Entry 9ISN (electron microscopy, 2.97 A resolution); this record covers chains D and G of the 7 polymer chains in the assembly.

Chain D:
Molecule: DNA-directed RNA polymerase subunit beta'
Source organism: Streptomyces coelicolor A3(2)
Notes: EC 2.7.7.6
UniProtKB: Q8CJT1 (RPOC_STRCO); numbering as in UniProt (aligned over 1-1299)
Amino-acid sequence (1299 residues; row label = number of the first residue in the row):
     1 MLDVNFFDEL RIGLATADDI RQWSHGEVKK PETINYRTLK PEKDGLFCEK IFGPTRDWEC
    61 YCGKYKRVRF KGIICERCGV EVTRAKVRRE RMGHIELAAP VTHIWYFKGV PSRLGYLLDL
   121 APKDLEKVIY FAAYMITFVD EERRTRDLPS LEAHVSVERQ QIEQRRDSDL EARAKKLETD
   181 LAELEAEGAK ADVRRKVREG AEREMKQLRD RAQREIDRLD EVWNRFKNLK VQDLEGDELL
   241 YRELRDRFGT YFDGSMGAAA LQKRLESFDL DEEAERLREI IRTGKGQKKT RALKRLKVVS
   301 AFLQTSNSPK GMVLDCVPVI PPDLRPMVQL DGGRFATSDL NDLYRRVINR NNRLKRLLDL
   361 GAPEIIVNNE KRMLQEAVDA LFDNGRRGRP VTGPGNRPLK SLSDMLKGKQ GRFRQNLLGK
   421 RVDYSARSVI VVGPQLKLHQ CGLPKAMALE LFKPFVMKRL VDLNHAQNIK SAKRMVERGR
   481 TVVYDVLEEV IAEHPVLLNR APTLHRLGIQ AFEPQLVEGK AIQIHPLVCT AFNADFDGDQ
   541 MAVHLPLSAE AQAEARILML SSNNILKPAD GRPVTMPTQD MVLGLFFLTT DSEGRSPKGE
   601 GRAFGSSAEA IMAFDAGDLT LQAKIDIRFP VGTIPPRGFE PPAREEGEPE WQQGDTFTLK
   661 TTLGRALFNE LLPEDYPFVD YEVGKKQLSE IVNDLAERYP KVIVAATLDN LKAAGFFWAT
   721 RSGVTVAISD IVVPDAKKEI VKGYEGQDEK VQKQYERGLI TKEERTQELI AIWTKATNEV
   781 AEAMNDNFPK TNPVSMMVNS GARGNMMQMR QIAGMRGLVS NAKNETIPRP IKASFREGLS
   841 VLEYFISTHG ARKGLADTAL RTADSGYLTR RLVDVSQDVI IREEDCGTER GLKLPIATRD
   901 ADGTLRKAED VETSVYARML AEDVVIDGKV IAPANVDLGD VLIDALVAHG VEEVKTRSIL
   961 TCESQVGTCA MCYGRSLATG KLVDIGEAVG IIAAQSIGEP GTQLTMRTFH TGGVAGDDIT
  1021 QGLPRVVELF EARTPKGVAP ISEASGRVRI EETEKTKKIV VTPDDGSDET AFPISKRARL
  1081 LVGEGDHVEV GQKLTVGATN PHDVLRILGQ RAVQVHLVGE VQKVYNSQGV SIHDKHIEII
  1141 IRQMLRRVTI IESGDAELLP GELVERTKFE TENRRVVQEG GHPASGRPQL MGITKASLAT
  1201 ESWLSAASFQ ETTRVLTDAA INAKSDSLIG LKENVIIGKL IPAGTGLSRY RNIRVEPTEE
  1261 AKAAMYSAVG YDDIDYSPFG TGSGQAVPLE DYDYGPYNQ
Disordered / not traced: 1-6, 1253-1299
Swiss-Prot annotation at these positions:
  - binding site (Zn(2+)): Cys60, Cys62, Cys75, Cys78, Cys886, Cys962, Cys969, Cys972
  - binding site (Mg(2+)): Asp535, Asp537, Asp539
Bound ions: Zn2+ site 1: Cys60, Cys62, Cys75, Cys78; Mg2+: Asp535, Asp539; Zn2+ site 2: Cys886, Cys962, Cys969, Cys972

Chain G:
Molecule: 56-nt DNA strand
Source organism: Streptomyces coelicolor A3(2)
Sequence (56 nucleotides; numbered -1 to 54; the number before each row is that of its first residue; numbers below 1 keep their minus sign (DC-1 is residue -1)):
    -1 CCGCGGCTGT CACCTGAATC CTCATCGTGT TGTTCCCAAG AGCGTTACGC CCAATC
Disordered / not traced: -1 to 0, 15-18, 37-54

How chain D and chain G interact:
Contacting residue pairs - 18 pairs, chain D then chain G:
  Val110(D) - DC9(G)  phosphate contact
  Val110(D) - DA10(G)  phosphate contact
  Arg113(D) - DA10(G)  salt bridge to the phosphate
  Lys285(D) - DC2(G)  phosphate contact
  Gly286(D) - DC2(G)  phosphate contact
  Gln287(D) - DC2(G)  hydrogen bond to the phosphate
  Arg334(D) - DC21(G)  hydrogen bond to the base
  Arg386(D) - DA10(G)  salt bridge to the phosphate
  Lys409(D) - DT13(G)  salt bridge to the phosphate
  Lys409(D) - DG14(G)  phosphate contact
  Arg414(D) - DC12(G)  salt bridge to the phosphate
  Ala863(D) - DT13(G)  phosphate contact
  Tyr867(D) - DC12(G)  phosphate contact
  Gln1210(D) - DC11(G)  sugar contact
  Gln1210(D) - DC12(G)  hydrogen bond to the phosphate
  Glu1211(D) - DA10(G)  phosphate contact
  Glu1211(D) - DC11(G)  hydrogen bond to the phosphate
  Thr1213(D) - DA10(G)  hydrogen bond to the phosphate
Also at the interface, not in a pair above, chain D (16 interface residues in all): Lys288, Gln410
Also at the interface, not in a pair above, chain G (10 interface residues in all): DG1, DT20

In short:
The interface between chain D and chain G involves 16 residues on one side and 10 on the other, with 5
hydrogen bonds and 4 salt bridges. Polar contacts include Arg334(D)-DC21(G), Gln287(D)-DC2(G) and
Gln1210(D)-DC12(G).
Here chain D is DNA-directed RNA polymerase subunit beta' and chain G is a 56-nt DNA strand, both from
Streptomyces coelicolor A3(2). Entry 9ISN (Cryo-EM structure of Streptomyces coelicolor sigma factor shbA
transcription initiation complex) was determined by electron microscopy together with 9M84 from the same
study.
